8YQY - chains A and B of the 9 polymer chains in the assembly; structure by electron microscopy, 3.68 A resolution.

# Chain A
Name: DNA-directed RNA polymerase subunit
Organism: African swine fever virus
Notes: EC 2.7.7.6
UniProt: A0A3S7XUW7 (A0A3S7XUW7_ASF); numbering as in UniProt (aligned over 1-1450)
Amino-acid sequence (1450 residues; numbered 1 to 1450; the number before each row is that of its first residue):
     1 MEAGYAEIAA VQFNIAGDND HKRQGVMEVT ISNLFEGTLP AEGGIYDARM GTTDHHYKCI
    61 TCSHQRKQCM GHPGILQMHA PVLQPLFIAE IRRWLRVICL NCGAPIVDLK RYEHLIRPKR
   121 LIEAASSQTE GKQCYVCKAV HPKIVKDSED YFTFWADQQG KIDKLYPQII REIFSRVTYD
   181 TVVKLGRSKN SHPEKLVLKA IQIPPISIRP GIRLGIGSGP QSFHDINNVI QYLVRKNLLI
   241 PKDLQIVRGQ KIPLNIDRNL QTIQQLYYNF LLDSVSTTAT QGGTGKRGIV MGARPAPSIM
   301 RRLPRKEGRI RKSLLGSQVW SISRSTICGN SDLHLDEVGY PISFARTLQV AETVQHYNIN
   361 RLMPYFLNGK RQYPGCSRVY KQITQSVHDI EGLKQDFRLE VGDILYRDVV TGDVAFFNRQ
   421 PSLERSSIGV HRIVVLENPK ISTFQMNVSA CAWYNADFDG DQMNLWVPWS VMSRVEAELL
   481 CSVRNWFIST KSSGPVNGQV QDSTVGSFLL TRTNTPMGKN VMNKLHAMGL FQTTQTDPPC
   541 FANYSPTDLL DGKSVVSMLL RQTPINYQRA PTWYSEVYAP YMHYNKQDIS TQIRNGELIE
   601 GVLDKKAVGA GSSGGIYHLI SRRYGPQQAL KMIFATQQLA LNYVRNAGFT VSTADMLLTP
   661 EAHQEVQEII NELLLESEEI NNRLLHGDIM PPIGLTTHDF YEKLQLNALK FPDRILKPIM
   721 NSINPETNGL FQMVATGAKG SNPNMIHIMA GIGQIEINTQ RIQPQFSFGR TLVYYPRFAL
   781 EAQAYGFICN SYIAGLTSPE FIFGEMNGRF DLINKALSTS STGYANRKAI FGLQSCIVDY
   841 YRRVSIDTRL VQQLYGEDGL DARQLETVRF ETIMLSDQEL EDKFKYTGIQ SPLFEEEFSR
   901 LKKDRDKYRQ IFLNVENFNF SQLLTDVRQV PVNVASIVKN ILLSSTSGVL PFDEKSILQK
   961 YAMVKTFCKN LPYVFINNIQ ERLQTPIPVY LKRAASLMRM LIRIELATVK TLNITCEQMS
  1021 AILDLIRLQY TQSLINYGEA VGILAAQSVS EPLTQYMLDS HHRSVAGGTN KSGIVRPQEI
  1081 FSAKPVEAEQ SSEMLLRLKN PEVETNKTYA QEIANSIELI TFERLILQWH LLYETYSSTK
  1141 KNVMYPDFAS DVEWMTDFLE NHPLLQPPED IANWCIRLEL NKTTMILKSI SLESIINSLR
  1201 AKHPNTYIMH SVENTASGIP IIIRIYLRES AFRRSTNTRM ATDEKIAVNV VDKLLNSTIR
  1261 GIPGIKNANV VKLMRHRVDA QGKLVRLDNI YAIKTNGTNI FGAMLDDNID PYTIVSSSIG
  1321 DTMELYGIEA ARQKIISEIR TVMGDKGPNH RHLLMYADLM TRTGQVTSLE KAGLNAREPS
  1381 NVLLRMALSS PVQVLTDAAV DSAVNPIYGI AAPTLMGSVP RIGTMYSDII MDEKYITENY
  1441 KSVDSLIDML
Unresolved in the structure: 1, 212-224, 276-296, 1443-1450
Bound ions: Zn2+ site 1: Cys59, Cys62, Cys69, His72; Zn2+ site 2: Cys99, Cys102, Cys134, Cys137; Mg2+: Asp457, Asp459, Asp461

# Chain B
Name: DNA-directed RNA polymerase subunit beta
Organism: African swine fever virus
Notes: EC 2.7.7.6
UniProt: A0A2X0RU95 (A0A2X0RU95_ASF); numbering as in UniProt (aligned over 1-1242)
Amino-acid sequence (1242 residues; row label = number of the first residue in the row):
     1 MEPLRPQITY GPIETVDNEE LTEADMLSFI SAAVNSTGLI GYNIKSFDDL MDNGIPQIVK
    61 QMFNVDITYK DQRDHTEIDK LRESVQIQFN FTDVNIERPQ HRNYSQGNKI NLLPNKARLC
   121 GLSYSGPVNL AAEVILTAHY SNGRQEVKRA SIPPFQVSTF PIMRGSNRCH THHLSKTAKK
   181 EIGEDPNEPG GYFIARGGEW VVDLLENIRF NTLHIHYHTM QQGNNEIIRG EFISQPGGAF
   241 ENSSQIIIRY MTTGAITIEI NSTKFSKLRI PWYLIFRMFG MTGDDSIIEQ VVFDLESNSL
   301 VNTFMIEILE KSIHVLDPIF QPVQHELNRE KIIQFLSEKV SKFVSNPSAY KSDENAVQYL
   361 NERQLTILDK ILLPHMGQTA DTRVRKLRFL GLLIHKILLV IMNVFPPTDR DSYRTKRVHG
   421 SGVSLAKAFK AIFNTSVIAP IINGFKELLK QTAFEELTQR NIIEAFSAAL SKNTASDLNR
   481 SMEQSIISGN KTIMVRQRPI VNRVSTQSLE RKNLLNTISA LRTVNTHNTT NASKQTERAD
   541 MMRRVHASYP GYICVAQSAD TGEKVGMSKQ LAITANVCTA GEVLSLKQRL LSDPAIQQLA
   601 DVSNKDIVRK GLARVFINGE WIGCCTNAFE LAQRYRMLRR EGKVVHPHTT IYWDSMVDEV
   661 EFWLDVGRLT RPLLIVDNNI EKYNQACYKA AEARKKGDKD WEKHKIPFIQ NTRFTPQMAK
   721 DILAGTLTLE DLVAQGICEF ITPEEAENCL VAFSIIELRK HKHDVTRRFT HVDVPQAILG
   781 LAALVSPYAN CTQPARVTYE TNQGRQTGGW YCFSWPYRVD MNRFFQFYNE MPLVKTIAHN
   841 YVIPNGLNTI VAYMIYGGYN QEDSVIVSQS FIDRGGFAGT FYREEKVELE SDIESFGKPD
   901 PLITKNLKPG ANYEKLVDGF VPVGTVVKKG DIIIGKVAKI RGEKDELNKY IDRSVMYGFD
   961 EPAVVDAVMR PHGPNDEIFG LMRLRYERNL NIGDKMSSRS GNKGIAALAL PTSDMPFTED
  1021 GLQPDLIVNP HSHPSRMTNG QMIETTVGLA NALQGVVTDG TAFLPINVQL LSERLAQEGL
  1081 RFNGCQKMFN GQTGEYFDAA IFIGPTYHQR LQKFVLDDRY AVASYGPTDA LTGQPLDGKR
  1141 SHGGLRLGEM EHWVLTAQGA MQTIIEKSHD DSDGCISYIC RNCGEPAIYN ASHPIYKCMN
  1201 CDVQADIGMV DSRRSSIVFQ HEMRAANVNI TSVLSPRVFQ PA
Unresolved in the structure: 1-3, 219-224, 490-503, 529-532, 941-948
Bound ions: Zn2+: Cys1180, Cys1183, Cys1198, Cys1201

# Interface between chain A and chain B
Contacting residue pairs (392; chain A residue first):
  Glu2(A) - Tyr1189(B)  hydrogen bond (backbone-side chain)
  Ala3(A) - Tyr1178(B)  hydrophobic
  Ala3(A) - Ile1207(B)
  Ala3(A) - Met1209(B)
  Gly4(A) - Ile1207(B)
  Gly4(A) - Gly1208(B)
  Gly4(A) - Met1209(B)  hydrogen bond (backbone-backbone)
  Tyr5(A) - Met1209(B)
  Tyr5(A) - Asp1211(B)
  Ala6(A) - Arg1181(B)
  Ala6(A) - Met1209(B)  hydrogen bond (backbone-backbone)
  Ala6(A) - Val1210(B)
  Ala6(A) - Leu1234(B)  hydrophobic
  Glu7(A) - Leu1234(B)
  Glu7(A) - Ser1235(B)  hydrogen bond (backbone-backbone)
  Ile8(A) - Ile1179(B)  hydrophobic
  Ile8(A) - Val1233(B)
  Ile8(A) - Leu1234(B)  hydrophobic
  Ala9(A) - Val1233(B)  hydrogen bond (backbone-backbone)
  Ala9(A) - Ser1235(B)
  Ala10(A) - Ser1232(B)
  Ala10(A) - Val1233(B)  hydrogen bond (backbone-backbone)
  Val11(A) - Thr1231(B)
  Gln12(A) - Asn1229(B)
  Gln12(A) - Ile1230(B)
  Gln12(A) - Thr1231(B)  hydrogen bond (backbone-backbone)
  Phe13(A) - Asn1229(B)
  Phe13(A) - Ile1230(B)  hydrophobic
  Asn14(A) - Val1228(B)
  Asn14(A) - Asn1229(B)  hydrogen bond (backbone-backbone)
  Ile15(A) - Asn1227(B)
  Ala16(A) - Asn1227(B)  hydrogen bond (backbone-backbone)
  Asp20(A) - Asn1229(B)
  His21(A) - Asn1227(B)
  Arg23(A) - Met1199(B)
  Gln24(A) - Glu1185(B)  hydrogen bond
  Gln24(A) - Met1199(B)
  Gln24(A) - Asn1200(B)
  Gln24(A) - Asn1229(B)  hydrogen bond
  Gly25(A) - Met1199(B)
  Val26(A) - Met1199(B)  hydrophobic
  Thr61(A) - Ile1188(B)
  Thr61(A) - Ile1195(B)
  Cys62(A) - Ile1188(B)  hydrophobic
  Cys62(A) - Asn1190(B)  hydrogen bond (backbone-side chain)
  Cys62(A) - Ile1195(B)
  Ser63(A) - Asn1190(B)  hydrogen bond
  Ser63(A) - His1193(B)  hydrogen bond
  Ser63(A) - Ile1195(B)
  His64(A) - Tyr1189(B)  hydrogen bond (side chain-backbone)
  His64(A) - Asn1190(B)
  Arg66(A) - Asp1129(B)  hydrogen bond (side chain-backbone)
  Arg66(A) - Ala1130(B)  hydrogen bond (side chain-backbone)
  Lys67(A) - Arg1214(B)  hydrogen bond (backbone-side chain)
  Cys69(A) - Arg1214(B)  hydrogen bond (backbone-side chain)
  Met70(A) - Cys1175(B)  hydrophobic
  Met70(A) - Arg1214(B)  hydrogen bond
  Met70(A) - Ile1217(B)  hydrophobic
  Met70(A) - His1221(B)
  Gly71(A) - His1221(B)
  Gln84(A) - Asn1227(B)
  Leu86(A) - Ala1226(B)
  Phe87(A) - Asn1227(B)
  Leu198(A) - Asn1227(B)
  Gln202(A) - Arg1224(B)
  Gln202(A) - Ala1225(B)
  Pro205(A) - His1221(B)
  Ser207(A) - Leu1131(B)
  Ser207(A) - Arg1214(B)
  Ile208(A) - Leu1131(B)
  Ile208(A) - Val1218(B)
  Ile208(A) - His1221(B)
  Ile208(A) - Glu1222(B)
  Tyr267(A) - Asn1227(B)  hydrogen bond
  Leu271(A) - Ala1225(B)
  Leu271(A) - Asn1227(B)
  Ile299(A) - Glu1222(B)
  Met300(A) - Glu1222(B)
  Met300(A) - Ala1226(B)  hydrophobic
  Arg302(A) - Leu1131(B)
  Arg302(A) - Glu1222(B)  salt bridge
  Leu303(A) - Glu1222(B)
  Arg309(A) - Leu1131(B)
  Arg309(A) - Thr1132(B)
  Arg309(A) - Val1218(B)
  Arg309(A) - Phe1219(B)
  Arg309(A) - Glu1222(B)  salt bridge
  Ile310(A) - Phe1219(B)  hydrophobic
  Arg311(A) - Arg1146(B)  hydrogen bond (backbone-side chain)
  Arg311(A) - Glu1149(B)  salt bridge
  Lys312(A) - Asp1137(B)  salt bridge
  Lys312(A) - Arg1146(B)  hydrogen bond (backbone-side chain)
  Ser313(A) - Thr1132(B)
  Ser313(A) - Gln1134(B)  hydrogen bond (backbone-side chain)
  Ser313(A) - Arg1213(B)  hydrogen bond (backbone-side chain)
  Ser313(A) - Ser1215(B)
  Leu314(A) - Arg1213(B)  hydrogen bond (backbone-side chain)
  Leu314(A) - Ser1215(B)
  Leu314(A) - Ser1216(B)
  Leu314(A) - Phe1219(B)  hydrophobic
  Leu315(A) - Gly1148(B)
  Leu315(A) - Glu1149(B)
  Leu315(A) - His1152(B)  hydrogen bond (backbone-side chain)
  Gly316(A) - Arg1146(B)
  Gly316(A) - Leu1147(B)
  Gly316(A) - Gly1148(B)
  Gly316(A) - Arg1213(B)
  Ser317(A) - Arg1146(B)
  Ser317(A) - Leu1147(B)  hydrogen bond (backbone-backbone)
  Ser317(A) - Ser1168(B)
  Ser317(A) - Ser1172(B)  hydrogen bond
  Ser317(A) - Arg1213(B)
  Gln318(A) - Gln1134(B)
  Gln318(A) - Pro1135(B)
  Gln318(A) - Leu1136(B)  hydrogen bond (side chain-backbone)
  Gln318(A) - Asp1137(B)
  Gln318(A) - Gly1144(B)  hydrogen bond (side chain-backbone)
  Gln318(A) - Leu1145(B)
  Gln318(A) - Arg1146(B)
  Gln318(A) - Ser1172(B)  hydrogen bond (backbone-side chain)
  Val319(A) - Gly1144(B)
  Val319(A) - Leu1145(B)  hydrogen bond (backbone-backbone)
  Val319(A) - Leu1147(B)  hydrophobic
  Val319(A) - Lys1167(B)
  Val319(A) - Asp1171(B)
  Trp320(A) - Val1122(B)  hydrophobic
  Trp320(A) - Ala1123(B)
  Trp320(A) - Ser1124(B)
  Trp320(A) - Gly1126(B)
  Trp320(A) - Pro1127(B)
  Trp320(A) - Pro1135(B)
  Trp320(A) - His1142(B)
  Trp320(A) - Gly1143(B)
  Trp320(A) - Gly1144(B)
  Trp320(A) - Lys1167(B)  hydrogen bond (backbone-side chain)
  Trp320(A) - Asp1171(B)  hydrogen bond (backbone-backbone)
  Ser321(A) - Ala1123(B)  hydrogen bond (backbone-backbone)
  Ser321(A) - Ser1124(B)
  Ser321(A) - Lys1167(B)  hydrogen bond (backbone-side chain)
  Ile322(A) - Ala1121(B)
  Ile322(A) - Val1122(B)
  Ile322(A) - Leu1145(B)  hydrophobic
  Ser323(A) - Tyr1120(B)
  Ser323(A) - Ala1121(B)
  Ser323(A) - Leu1145(B)
  Arg324(A) - Arg1119(B)
  Arg324(A) - Tyr1120(B)  hydrogen bond (backbone-backbone)
  Arg324(A) - Leu1145(B)
  Ser325(A) - Val1115(B)
  Ser325(A) - Arg1119(B)
  Thr326(A) - Val1115(B)
  Cys328(A) - Ile992(B)  hydrophobic
  Cys328(A) - Ala1007(B)  hydrophobic
  Asn330(A) - Tyr859(B)
  Ser331(A) - Gly857(B)  hydrogen bond (side chain-backbone)
  Ser331(A) - Gly858(B)
  Ser331(A) - Tyr859(B)
  Asp332(A) - Tyr859(B)  hydrogen bond
  Phe344(A) - Arg1119(B)
  Phe344(A) - Tyr1120(B)
  Phe344(A) - Ala1121(B)  hydrophobic
  Thr347(A) - Ala1121(B)
  Thr347(A) - Val1122(B)
  Arg378(A) - Ser1124(B)  hydrogen bond
  Arg378(A) - Tyr1125(B)
  Phe416(A) - Thr1163(B)
  Asn418(A) - Glu1151(B)
  Gln420(A) - Arg1146(B)
  Gln420(A) - Glu1151(B)  hydrogen bond
  Pro421(A) - Met1150(B)  hydrophobic
  Ser422(A) - Met1150(B)
  Ser422(A) - Glu1151(B)  hydrogen bond
  Ser422(A) - Val1154(B)
  Leu423(A) - Met1150(B)  hydrophobic
  Glu424(A) - Val1154(B)
  Arg425(A) - Val1154(B)
  Arg425(A) - Ala1157(B)  hydrogen bond (side chain-backbone)
  Arg425(A) - Gln1158(B)  hydrogen bond (backbone-side chain)
  Ile428(A) - Glu1151(B)
  Ile428(A) - Val1154(B)  hydrophobic
  Ile428(A) - Gln1158(B)  hydrogen bond (backbone-side chain)
  Lys440(A) - Gln869(B)
  Ile441(A) - Ile992(B)  hydrophobic
  Ser442(A) - Val1115(B)
  Ser442(A) - Leu1116(B)
  Ser442(A) - Arg1119(B)
  Thr443(A) - Ile992(B)
  Thr443(A) - Gly993(B)
  Thr443(A) - Val1115(B)
  Val448(A) - Gln861(B)
  Val448(A) - Glu862(B)
  Asp457(A) - Glu862(B)
  Phe458(A) - Gln861(B)
  Phe458(A) - Glu862(B)  hydrogen bond (backbone-backbone)
  Phe458(A) - Asp863(B)
  Phe458(A) - Ser864(B)
  Phe458(A) - Ile1005(B)
  Asp459(A) - Asp863(B)
  Asp459(A) - Lys995(B)
  Asp459(A) - Lys1003(B)
  Asp459(A) - Ile1005(B)
  Gly460(A) - Lys995(B)
  Gly460(A) - Ile1005(B)
  Gln462(A) - Asp1118(B)
  Asn464(A) - Leu1145(B)
  Trp466(A) - Leu1147(B)  hydrophobic
  Trp466(A) - Lys1167(B)
  Pro468(A) - Glu1166(B)
  Trp469(A) - Glu1166(B)  hydrogen bond (backbone-side chain)
  Trp469(A) - Asp1171(B)  hydrogen bond
  Ser470(A) - Glu1166(B)  hydrogen bond (backbone-side chain)
  Met472(A) - Gln1162(B)
  Ser473(A) - Gln1162(B)
  Ser473(A) - Thr1163(B)  hydrogen bond
  Ser473(A) - Glu1166(B)  hydrogen bond
  Glu476(A) - Gly1159(B)
  Glu476(A) - Ala1160(B)
  Glu476(A) - Met1161(B)  hydrogen bond (side chain-backbone)
  Glu476(A) - Gln1162(B)  hydrogen bond (side chain-backbone)
  Glu476(A) - Thr1163(B)
  Cys481(A) - Gln1158(B)  hydrogen bond
  Cys481(A) - Ala1160(B)  hydrophobic
  Trp486(A) - Gln1158(B)
  Val500(A) - Gln861(B)
  Gln501(A) - Glu862(B)  hydrogen bond
  Gln501(A) - His1031(B)  hydrogen bond (backbone-side chain)
  Asp502(A) - Ile855(B)
  Asp502(A) - Gln861(B)
  Asp502(A) - Asn1029(B)
  Asp502(A) - His1031(B)  salt bridge
  Val505(A) - His1031(B)
  His526(A) - Glu1095(B)  salt bridge
  Gln637(A) - Gln861(B)
  Leu641(A) - Gly857(B)
  Leu641(A) - Gly858(B)
  Val644(A) - Ile855(B)  hydrophobic
  Val644(A) - Phe1097(B)
  Arg645(A) - Gly857(B)
  Arg645(A) - Asn1090(B)  hydrogen bond (backbone-side chain)
  Arg645(A) - Gln1092(B)
  Arg645(A) - Phe1097(B)
  Asn646(A) - Glu1095(B)  hydrogen bond
  Asn646(A) - Tyr1096(B)
  Asn646(A) - Phe1097(B)
  Asn646(A) - Asp1098(B)  hydrogen bond (backbone-backbone)
  Ala647(A) - Asp1098(B)  hydrogen bond (backbone-backbone)
  Ala647(A) - Ala1099(B)
  Gly648(A) - Phe1097(B)
  Phe649(A) - Tyr853(B)
  Phe649(A) - Met854(B)
  Phe649(A) - Ile855(B)  hydrogen bond (backbone-backbone)
  Phe649(A) - Pro1030(B)  hydrophobic
  Phe649(A) - His1031(B)
  Thr650(A) - Tyr853(B)  hydrogen bond (side chain-backbone)
  Thr650(A) - Ala1100(B)
  Thr650(A) - Ile1101(B)
  Thr650(A) - Phe1102(B)  hydrogen bond (side chain-backbone)
  Val651(A) - Tyr853(B)
  Val651(A) - Pro1030(B)  hydrophobic
  Val651(A) - Met1042(B)
  Val651(A) - Phe1102(B)
  Ser652(A) - Met1042(B)
  Ser652(A) - Asn1083(B)
  Ser652(A) - Cys1085(B)
  Ser652(A) - Phe1102(B)
  Thr653(A) - Met1042(B)  hydrogen bond (side chain-backbone)
  Thr653(A) - Thr1046(B)  hydrogen bond
  Thr653(A) - Val1068(B)
  Thr653(A) - Phe1102(B)
  Ala654(A) - Asn1083(B)
  Met656(A) - His1033(B)
  Met656(A) - Asn1039(B)  hydrogen bond
  Met656(A) - Met1042(B)  hydrophobic
  Leu657(A) - Val1068(B)  hydrophobic
  Leu657(A) - Gln1069(B)
  Leu730(A) - Pro1034(B)  hydrophobic
  Met733(A) - Pro1030(B)
  Met733(A) - His1031(B)
  Met733(A) - Pro1034(B)  hydrophobic
  Ala738(A) - His1031(B)
  Lys739(A) - His1031(B)
  Lys739(A) - Pro1034(B)
  Lys739(A) - Ser1035(B)
  Asn744(A) - Pro1034(B)
  Asn744(A) - Met1037(B)
  His747(A) - Met1037(B)
  Ile748(A) - His1033(B)
  Ile748(A) - Met1037(B)  hydrophobic
  Ile748(A) - Asn1039(B)
  Gln765(A) - His546(B)
  Phe766(A) - Ala547(B)
  Phe766(A) - Ala746(B)
  Ser767(A) - Glu747(B)
  Arg770(A) - Ala746(B)
  Arg770(A) - Glu747(B)
  Arg770(A) - Cys749(B)  hydrogen bond (side chain-backbone)
  Arg770(A) - Leu750(B)
  Thr771(A) - Ala547(B)
  Leu772(A) - Ala547(B)
  Leu772(A) - Pro550(B)  hydrophobic
  Val773(A) - Ala746(B)
  Val773(A) - Cys749(B)
  Val773(A) - Leu750(B)
  Val773(A) - Val751(B)  hydrogen bond (backbone-backbone)
  Tyr774(A) - Leu750(B)
  Tyr774(A) - Val751(B)
  Tyr774(A) - Phe753(B)  hydrophobic
  Tyr774(A) - Asp773(B)  hydrogen bond
  Tyr774(A) - Ile778(B)
  Tyr775(A) - Leu750(B)
  Pro776(A) - Leu750(B)
  Pro776(A) - Arg767(B)
  Glu781(A) - Arg767(B)  salt bridge
  Tyr792(A) - Cys791(B)
  Tyr792(A) - Thr792(B)
  Tyr792(A) - Gln793(B)
  Tyr792(A) - Pro794(B)
  Tyr792(A) - Met1037(B)  hydrophobic
  Tyr792(A) - Asn1039(B)
  Ile793(A) - Val1068(B)
  Gly795(A) - Cys791(B)
  Leu796(A) - Asn790(B)  hydrogen bond (backbone-side chain)
  Leu796(A) - Phe1063(B)
  Thr797(A) - Phe753(B)
  Thr797(A) - Phe1063(B)
  Ser798(A) - Pro775(B)
  Pro799(A) - Phe753(B)
  Phe801(A) - Leu779(B)  hydrophobic
  Phe801(A) - Ala789(B)
  Phe801(A) - Val797(B)  hydrophobic
  Phe801(A) - Phe1063(B)  hydrophobic
  Ile802(A) - Pro550(B)  hydrophobic
  Ile802(A) - Ile778(B)  hydrophobic
  Gly804(A) - Pro794(B)
  Glu805(A) - Val545(B)
  Glu805(A) - Val555(B)
  Glu805(A) - Ala556(B)
  Glu805(A) - Pro794(B)
  Glu805(A) - Thr798(B)
  Met806(A) - Val545(B)  hydrophobic
  Arg809(A) - Arg543(B)  hydrogen bond (side chain-backbone)
  Arg809(A) - Arg544(B)
  Arg809(A) - Val545(B)
  Arg809(A) - Val555(B)  hydrogen bond (side chain-backbone)
  Arg809(A) - Ala556(B)
  Arg809(A) - Ser558(B)
  Arg809(A) - Gly566(B)
  Phe810(A) - Arg544(B)
  Leu812(A) - Val565(B)  hydrophobic
  Leu812(A) - Thr798(B)
  Leu812(A) - Tyr799(B)
  Ile813(A) - Asp540(B)
  Ile813(A) - Arg543(B)
  Ile813(A) - Arg544(B)
  Ala816(A) - Gly562(B)
  Asn826(A) - Met1150(B)
  Arg827(A) - Glu1149(B)  salt bridge
  Arg827(A) - Trp1153(B)
  Ile830(A) - Trp1153(B)  hydrophobic
  Phe831(A) - Glu1149(B)
  Phe831(A) - Trp1153(B)  hydrophobic
  Ile1043(A) - Trp1153(B)
  Ile1043(A) - Thr1156(B)
  Ile1043(A) - Ala1157(B)  hydrophobic
  Leu1044(A) - Ala1157(B)  hydrophobic
  Gln1047(A) - Trp1153(B)
  Gln1047(A) - Val1154(B)
  Gln1047(A) - Ala1157(B)
  Met1386(A) - Phe1219(B)  hydrophobic
  Leu1395(A) - Met1223(B)  hydrophobic
  Leu1395(A) - Val1228(B)  hydrophobic
  Ile1410(A) - Thr1156(B)
  Leu1415(A) - Ser1216(B)  hydrogen bond (backbone-side chain)
  Leu1415(A) - Phe1219(B)
  Met1416(A) - Ser1212(B)
  Met1416(A) - Ser1216(B)  hydrogen bond (backbone-side chain)
  Met1416(A) - Gln1220(B)
  Gly1417(A) - His1169(B)  hydrogen bond (backbone-side chain)
  Gly1417(A) - Asp1211(B)
  Gly1417(A) - Ser1212(B)
  Gly1417(A) - Arg1213(B)
  Gly1417(A) - Ser1216(B)  hydrogen bond (backbone-side chain)
  Ser1418(A) - Asp1211(B)
  Val1419(A) - Ile1165(B)  hydrophobic
  Val1419(A) - His1169(B)
  Pro1420(A) - Met1161(B)
  Ile1422(A) - Thr1156(B)
  Ile1422(A) - Met1161(B)
  Thr1424(A) - Gly1159(B)
  Thr1424(A) - Met1161(B)
  Met1425(A) - Met1161(B)  hydrophobic
  Met1425(A) - Gln1162(B)
Interface residues without a listed pair, chain A (197 interface residues in all): His72, Pro85, Pro204, Pro210, Ile327, Gly329, Ser343, Leu348, Ser426, Gln445, Cys451, Ala456, Leu480, Leu658, Pro660, Phe768, Arg777, Gly808, Leu817, Glu1039, Ala1040, Asp1147, Leu1383, Ala1399, Gly1423
Interface residues without a listed pair, chain B (188 interface residues in all): Asn298, Asp409, Ser548, Gln557, Asp560, Ser655, Met656, Arg671, Ala752, Ala795, Asn860, Gly1004, Ala1006, Ile1043, Ser1072, Phe1082, Thr1128, Gly1138, Leu1155, Ile1164, Asp1170, Ile1176, Ser1192, Tyr1196

# In short
197 residues of chain A face 188 of chain B across their interface; the contacts include 77 hydrogen bonds and
8 salt bridges. Polar pairs include Arg302(A)-Glu1222(B), Arg309(A)-Glu1222(B) and Arg311(A)-Glu1149(B).
Cys59(A), Cys62(A), Cys69(A) and His72(A) form the Zn2+ site 1.
Chain A is DNA-directed RNA polymerase subunit and chain B is DNA-directed RNA polymerase subunit beta, both
from African swine fever virus; the structure, ASFV RNA polymerase-M1249L complex complete, was determined by
electron microscopy, deposited together with 8YQT, 8YQU, 8YQV, 8YQW, 8YQX and 8YQZ.
